7F2P - chains 7 and d of the 18 polymer chains in the assembly; structure by electron microscopy, 3.00 A resolution.

Chain 7:
Molecule: Cement protein gp16
Organism: Helicobacter phage KHP40
Reference sequence: I7GUT5 (I7GUT5_9CAUD); residues 1-124 here = UniProt positions 1-124
Chain sequence (124 residues; row label = number of the first residue in the row):
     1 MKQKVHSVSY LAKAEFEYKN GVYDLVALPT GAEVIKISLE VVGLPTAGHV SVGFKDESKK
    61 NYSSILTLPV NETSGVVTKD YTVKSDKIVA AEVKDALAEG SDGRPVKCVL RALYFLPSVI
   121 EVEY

Chain d:
Molecule: KHP40 mcp
Organism: Helicobacter phage KHP40
Reference sequence: I7HFY0 (I7HFY0_9CAUD); residues 1-386 here = UniProt positions 1-386
Chain sequence (386 residues; numbered 1 to 386; the number before each row is that of its first residue):
     1 MLEKLNNINF NNISNNPNLG IEVGREIQNA SWVKSPFFSI TGTGADRGVR LFSVASQQPF
    61 RPRIKAQLTG SGVSGNTDFE ANYDNLEILS QTIYPDAFGN SLRSKIKAYS ELERIDFIKE
   121 SVDSLTTWMN EERDKRIVAS LTNDFTNYLY NAAMNVATIR KAIFHARNGL KADNSKAFPI
   181 KPIRATMQSV GNVVVQNTSY IILLDSYQAN QLKADSEFKE LRKLYAFAGE DKGMLYSGLL
   241 GVIDNCPVID AGVWNKLNVG MPNSSISDSD FTRYLNKANV SNIVTPMQLK EKLNQEKLNQ
   301 EKLNQEKLKN KDISIGCLIG ASAVLLAGSK ETRFYIDETV DAGRKSLVGV DCLLGVSKAR
   361 YQSTDGVVTP YDNQDYAVIG LVSNME
Unresolved in the structure: 1-4, 297-311

Interface between chain 7 and chain d:
Pairs across the interface (7):
  Asp56(7) - Ser269(d)
  Glu57(7) - Lys277(d)  salt bridge
  Lys59(7) - Asp268(d)
  Ser85(7) - Ser269(d)
  Ile120(7) - Arg103(d)
  Glu121(7) - Lys105(d)  salt bridge
  Glu123(7) - Tyr109(d)  hydrogen bond

Overview:
The interface between chain 7 and chain d involves 7 residues on one side and 6 on the other, with 1 hydrogen
bond and 2 salt bridges. Polar contacts include Glu57(7)-Lys277(d), Glu121(7)-Lys105(d) and
Glu123(7)-Tyr109(d).
Here chain 7 is Cement protein gp16 and chain d is KHP40 mcp, both from Helicobacter phage KHP40. Entry 7F2P
(The head structure of Helicobacter pylori bacteriophage KHP40) was determined by electron microscopy,
deposited together with 7DN2 and 7DOU.
